PDB entry 4OZH | X-ray diffraction, 2.80 A resolution | chains A and B of the 5 polymer chains in the assembly

Chain A:
Name: HLA class II histocompatibility antigen, DQ alpha 1 chain
Source organism: Homo sapiens
UniProt: P01909 (DQA1_HUMAN); the construct lacks a stretch of the UniProt sequence and is renumbered around it, so the offset changes along the chain: -1 to 9 = UniProt 24-34; 10-52 = UniProt 36-78; 54-181 = UniProt 79-206
Chain sequence (191 residues; each row starts with the number of its first residue; note: 1 number in that range is skipped by the numbering (no residue carries it; nothing is unmodelled there); numbers below 1 keep their minus sign (Glu-1 is residue -1)):
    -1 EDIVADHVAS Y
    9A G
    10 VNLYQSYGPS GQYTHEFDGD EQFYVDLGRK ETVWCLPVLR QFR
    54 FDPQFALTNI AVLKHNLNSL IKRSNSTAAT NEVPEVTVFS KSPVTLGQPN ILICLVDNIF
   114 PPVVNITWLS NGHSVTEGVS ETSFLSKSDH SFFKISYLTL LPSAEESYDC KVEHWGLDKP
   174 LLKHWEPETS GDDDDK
Not modelled in the structure: -1 to 0, 182-189
Disulfides: Cys107-Cys163
Covalently attached groups: N-acetylglucosamine (NAG) linked to Asn78, Asn118
Swiss-Prot annotation at these positions:
  - region: Glu179 to Glu181 (Connecting peptide)
  - glycosylation (N-linked (GlcNAc...) asparagine): Asn78, Asn118

Chain B:
Name: HLA class II histocompatibility antigen, DQ beta 1 chain
Source organism: Homo sapiens
UniProt: Q5Y7D3 (Q5Y7D3_HUMAN); residues 1-192 here correspond to UniProt positions 33-224 (UniProt number = residue number + 32)
Chain sequence (213 residues; numbered -12 to 200; the number before each row is that of its first residue; numbers below 1 keep their minus sign (Gly-12 is residue -12)):
   -12 GGSIEGRGGS GASRDSPEDF VYQFKGMCYF TNGTERVRLV SRSIYNREEI VRFDSDVGEF
    48 RAVTLLGLPA AEYWNSQKDI LERKRAAVDR VCRHNYQLEL RTTLQRRVEP TVTISPSRTE
   108 ALNHHNLLVC SVTDFYPAQI KVRWFRNDQE ETAGVVSTPL IRNGDWTFQI LVMLEMTPQR
   168 GDVYTCHVEH PSLQSPITVE WRAQSTGGDD DDK
Not modelled in the structure: -12 to 2, 105-111, 191-200
Construct notes: expression tag (-12 to 0, 193-200)
Disulfides: Cys15-Cys79, Cys117-Cys173

How chain A and chain B interact:
Residue-residue contacts (124):
  Ile1(A) with Arg25(B)
  Val2(A) with Thr18(B)
  Ala3(A) with Tyr16(B), hydrophobic; Phe17(B); Thr18(B)
  Asp4(A) with Phe17(B), hydrogen bond (backbone-backbone); Thr18(B); Asn19(B), hydrogen bond (side chain-backbone)
  His5(A) with Tyr16(B); Phe17(B), hydrogen bond (backbone-backbone); Leu91(B)
  Val6(A) with Met14(B), hydrophobic; Cys15(B); Tyr16(B), hydrophobic
  Ala7(A) with Met14(B); Cys15(B), hydrogen bond (backbone-backbone)
  Ser8(A) with Gly13(B); Met14(B)
  Tyr9(A) with Gly13(B), hydrogen bond (backbone-backbone); Cys15(B), hydrophobic; Val78(B), hydrophobic; Asn82(B); Glu86(B), hydrogen bond
  Gly9A(A) with Phe11(B); Lys12(B); Gly13(B), hydrogen bond (backbone-backbone)
  Val10(A) with Phe11(B)
  Asn11(A) with Gln10(B); Phe11(B), hydrogen bond (backbone-backbone)
  Leu12(A) with Val8(B), hydrophobic; Tyr9(B); Gln10(B)
  Tyr13(A) with Val8(B); Tyr9(B), hydrogen bond (backbone-backbone)
  Gln14(A) with Asp6(B); Phe7(B); Val8(B)
  Ser15(A) with Asp6(B), hydrogen bond (backbone-side chain); Phe7(B), hydrogen bond (side chain-backbone)
  Tyr16(A) with Asp6(B), hydrogen bond (backbone-side chain)
  Phe26(A) with Glu86(B); Thr90(B); Leu91(B), hydrophobic; Trp153(B)
  Asp27(A) with Arg149(B), hydrogen bond (backbone-side chain)
  Gly28(A) with Arg149(B), hydrogen bond (backbone-side chain)
  Asp29(A) with Tyr123(B); Arg149(B), salt bridge; Trp153(B)
  Glu30(A) with Trp153(B), hydrogen bond (backbone-side chain)
  Gln31(A) with Glu86(B), hydrogen bond; Thr90(B); Trp153(B)
  Leu45(A) with Arg93(B); Trp153(B), hydrophobic
  Val47(A) with Thr89(B)
  Leu48(A) with Thr89(B)
  Gln50(A) with Arg88(B)
  Phe51(A) with Leu85(B), hydrophobic; Arg88(B); Thr89(B)
  Leu66(A) with Tyr9(B); Phe11(B), hydrophobic
  Asn69(A) with Tyr9(B), hydrogen bond
  Leu70(A) with Phe7(B); Val8(B); Tyr9(B); Tyr32(B), hydrophobic
  Leu73(A) with Tyr9(B), hydrophobic; Tyr32(B), hydrophobic; Ile37(B), hydrophobic; Leu53(B), hydrophobic
  Ile74(A) with Phe7(B), hydrophobic; Tyr32(B)
  Arg76(A) with Leu53(B); Pro56(B)
  Ser77(A) with Tyr32(B), hydrogen bond; Leu53(B)
  Ser79(A) with Phe7(B)
  Thr80(A) with Phe7(B); Tyr32(B), hydrogen bond (backbone-side chain); Asn33(B), hydrogen bond (backbone-side chain)
  Ala81(A) with Glu5(B); Asp6(B); Phe7(B); Asn33(B)
  Ala82(A) with Asp6(B), hydrogen bond (backbone-backbone); Asn33(B)
  Glu85(A) with Arg34(B)
  Phe92(A) with Ile148(B), hydrophobic; Asn150(B); Gln156(B)
  Ser93(A) with Gln156(B), hydrogen bond (backbone-side chain)
  Lys94(A) with Thr120(B); Asp121(B), salt bridge; Asp152(B), salt bridge; Thr154(B), hydrogen bond; Gln156(B)
  Pro96(A) with Thr100(B); Ser118(B)
  Ile106(A) with Asn150(B)
  Leu108(A) with Arg149(B)
  Phe113(A) with Val8(B), hydrophobic; Gln10(B); Asn33(B); Arg34(B)
  Pro114(A) with Asp6(B)
  Pro115(A) with Val8(B)
  Ser139(A) with Lys12(B)
  Lys140(A) with Lys12(B)
  Asp142(A) with Arg34(B), salt bridge
  His143(A) with Gln10(B), hydrogen bond (backbone-side chain); Lys12(B); Ile31(B); Arg34(B); Glu36(B), salt bridge
  Ser144(A) with Arg34(B)
  Phe145(A) with Gln10(B)
  Ile148(A) with Asn150(B); Gly151(B)
  Tyr150(A) with Asn150(B), hydrogen bond (side chain-backbone); Gly151(B); Asp152(B), hydrogen bond (side chain-backbone)
  Trp168(A) with Pro4(B)
Interface residues without a listed pair, chain A (62 interface residues in all): Cys44, Ser95, Val116, Phe146
Interface residues without a listed pair, chain B (50 interface residues in all): Arg29, Tyr83, Phe155

In short:
62 residues of chain A and 50 residues of chain B are in contact, with 26 hydrogen bonds and 5 salt bridges.
Polar contacts include Asp29(A)-Arg149(B), Lys94(A)-Asp121(B) and Lys94(A)-Asp152(B). Covalently linked
N-acetylglucosamine: at Asn78(A) and Asn118(A).
Here chain A is HLA class II histocompatibility antigen, DQ alpha 1 chain and chain B is HLA class II
histocompatibility antigen, DQ beta 1 chain, both from Homo sapiens. Entry 4OZH (S16 protein complex) was
determined by X-ray diffraction together with 4OZF and 4OZI from the same study.
